PDB entry 4A04 | X-ray diffraction, 2.58 A resolution | chains A and D of the 4 polymer chains in the assembly

[Chain A]
Name: T-box transcription factor TBX1
Source organism: Homo sapiens
Notes: fragment: tbox domain, residues 109-297
Reference sequence: O43435 (TBX1_HUMAN); numbering as in UniProt (aligned over 109-297)
Amino-acid sequence (203 residues; numbered 95 to 297; the number before each row is that of its first residue):
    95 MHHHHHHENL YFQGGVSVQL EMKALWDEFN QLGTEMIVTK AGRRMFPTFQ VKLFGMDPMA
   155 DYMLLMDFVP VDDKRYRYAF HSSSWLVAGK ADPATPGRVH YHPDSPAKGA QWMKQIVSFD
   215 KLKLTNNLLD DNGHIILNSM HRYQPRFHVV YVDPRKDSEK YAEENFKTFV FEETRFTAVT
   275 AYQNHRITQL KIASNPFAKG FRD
Unresolved in the structure: 95-108, 250-257
Construct notes: expression tag (95-108)
Swiss-Prot annotation at these positions:
  - DNA-binding region: Leu-119 to Asp-297 (T-box)
  - natural variant: Phe-148 (F148Y: In CTHM and VCFS), His-194 (H194Q: In VCFS)
From the paper describing this entry:
  - binding site for the 24-nt DNA strand: Arg-137, Tyr-276, Asn-289, Phe-291, Phe-295

[Chain D]
Molecule: 24-nt DNA strand
Sequence (24 nucleotides; row label = number of the first residue in the row):
     1 AATTTCACAC CTAGGTGTGA AATT
Unresolved in the structure: 24

[Chain A / chain D interface]
Contacting residue pairs (13):
  Arg-171(A) with DT3(D), phosphate contact
  Asn-220(A) with DT5(D), hydrogen bond to the phosphate
  Ser-233(A) with DT4(D), hydrogen bond to the phosphate
  Met-234(A) with DT4(D), phosphate contact
  Thr-274(A) with DT4(D), hydrogen bond to the phosphate; DT5(D), base contact
  Ala-275(A) with DT4(D), base contact
  Pro-290(A) with DT12(D), sugar contact
  Phe-291(A) with DT12(D), sugar contact
  Lys-293(A) with DC11(D), phosphate contact; DT12(D), salt bridge to the phosphate
  Gly-294(A) with DC10(D), phosphate contact; DC11(D), phosphate contact
Also at the interface, not in a pair above, chain D (7 interface residues in all): DA2

[Summary]
10 residues of chain A and 7 residues of chain D are in contact, with 3 hydrogen bonds and 1 salt bridge.
Polar contacts include Asn-220(A)/DT5(D), Ser-233(A)/DT4(D) and Thr-274(A)/DT4(D). UniProt lists a DNA-binding
region on chain A. The paper reports a binding site for the 24-nt DNA strand at Arg-137(A), Tyr-276(A) and
Asn-289(A) among others.
Chain A is T-box transcription factor TBX1 (Homo sapiens) and chain D is a 24-nt DNA strand; the structure,
Structure of the DNA-bound T-box domain of human TBX1, a transcription factor associated with the DiGeorge
..., was determined by X-ray diffraction.
